Entry 5BMW (X-ray diffraction, 1.86 A resolution); this record covers chains A and B.

# Chain A (and B)
Name: Triosephosphate isomerase
From: Plasmodium falciparum
Notes: EC 5.3.1.1; chain B of this document is another copy of the same molecule, construct and numbering; everything in this record applies to it too
UniProt: Q07412 (TPIS_PLAFA); numbering as in UniProt (aligned over 1-248)
Amino-acid sequence (248 residues; numbered 1 to 248; the number before each row is that of its first residue):
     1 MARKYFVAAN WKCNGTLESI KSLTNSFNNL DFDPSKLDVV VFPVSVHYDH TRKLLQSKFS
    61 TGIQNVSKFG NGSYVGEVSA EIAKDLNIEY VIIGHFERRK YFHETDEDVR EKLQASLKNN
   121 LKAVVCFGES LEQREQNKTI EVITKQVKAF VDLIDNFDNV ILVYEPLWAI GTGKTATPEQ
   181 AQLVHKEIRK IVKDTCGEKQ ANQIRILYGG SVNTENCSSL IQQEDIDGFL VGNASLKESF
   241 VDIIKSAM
Unresolved in the structure: 1-2 (chain B: 1)
Construct notes: engineered mutation Val75 (Thr in Q07412), Val163 (Ala in Q07412)
Metal / ion sites: Na+: Tyr5, Ile221, Gln223, Ile226; Ca2+: Met248 (together with 1,2-ethanediol) (shared with Gln223(B) of chain B)
Curated features (UniProtKB/Swiss-Prot):
  - active site: His95 (Electrophile), Glu165 (Proton acceptor)
  - binding site (D-glyceraldehyde 3-phosphate): Asn10, Lys12, Gly171, Leu230, Gly232, Asn233

# How chain A and chain B interact
Residue-residue contacts - 79 pairs, chain A then chain B:
  Asn10(A) - Val75(B)
  Lys12(A) - Gly72(B)
  Lys12(A) - Ser73(B)
  Lys12(A) - Val75(B)
  Cys13(A) - Asn71(B)
  Cys13(A) - Gly72(B)  hydrogen bond (backbone-backbone)
  Cys13(A) - Tyr74(B)
  Cys13(A) - Glu77(B)  hydrogen bond (side chain-backbone)
  Cys13(A) - Ser79(B)  hydrogen bond (side chain-backbone)
  Asn14(A) - Gly72(B)  hydrogen bond (side chain-backbone)
  Asn14(A) - Ile82(B)
  Gly15(A) - Ile82(B)
  Thr16(A) - Asp85(B)
  Leu17(A) - Asp85(B)  hydrogen bond (backbone-side chain)
  Leu17(A) - Leu86(B)  hydrophobic
  Val44(A) - Glu77(B)
  Val44(A) - Val78(B)  hydrophobic
  Val44(A) - Ile82(B)  hydrophobic
  Ser45(A) - Ser45(B)  hydrogen bond
  Ser45(A) - Val46(B)
  Ser45(A) - Val78(B)
  Val46(A) - Ser45(B)
  Val46(A) - Val78(B)  hydrophobic
  Val46(A) - Ile82(B)  hydrophobic
  Val46(A) - Leu86(B)  hydrophobic
  His47(A) - Ile82(B)
  His47(A) - Leu86(B)
  Gln64(A) - Val75(B)
  Gln64(A) - Gly76(B)  hydrogen bond (side chain-backbone)
  Phe69(A) - Phe102(B)  hydrophobic
  Gly70(A) - Cys13(B)
  Asn71(A) - Cys13(B)
  Gly72(A) - Lys12(B)
  Gly72(A) - Cys13(B)  hydrogen bond (backbone-backbone)
  Gly72(A) - Asn14(B)  hydrogen bond (backbone-side chain)
  Ser73(A) - Lys12(B)
  Ser73(A) - Glu97(B)
  Ser73(A) - Tyr101(B)
  Tyr74(A) - Cys13(B)
  Tyr74(A) - Glu97(B)  hydrogen bond (backbone-side chain)
  Tyr74(A) - Tyr101(B)  hydrophobic
  Val75(A) - Asn10(B)
  Val75(A) - Lys12(B)
  Val75(A) - Gln64(B)
  Val75(A) - His95(B)
  Val75(A) - Glu97(B)  hydrogen bond (backbone-side chain)
  Val75(A) - Arg98(B)  hydrogen bond (backbone-side chain)
  Gly76(A) - Gln64(B)  hydrogen bond (backbone-side chain)
  Gly76(A) - Arg98(B)
  Glu77(A) - Cys13(B)  hydrogen bond (backbone-side chain)
  Glu77(A) - Arg98(B)  salt bridge
  Glu77(A) - Phe102(B)
  Val78(A) - Val44(B)  hydrophobic
  Val78(A) - Ser45(B)
  Val78(A) - Val46(B)  hydrophobic
  Ser79(A) - Cys13(B)  hydrogen bond (backbone-side chain)
  Ile82(A) - Cys13(B)  hydrophobic
  Ile82(A) - Asn14(B)
  Ile82(A) - Gly15(B)
  Ile82(A) - Val44(B)  hydrophobic
  Ile82(A) - Val46(B)  hydrophobic
  Ile82(A) - His47(B)
  Asp85(A) - Thr16(B)
  Asp85(A) - Leu17(B)  hydrogen bond (side chain-backbone)
  Leu86(A) - Leu17(B)  hydrophobic
  Leu86(A) - Val46(B)  hydrophobic
  Leu86(A) - His47(B)
  His95(A) - Val75(B)
  Glu97(A) - Ser73(B)
  Glu97(A) - Tyr74(B)  hydrogen bond (side chain-backbone)
  Glu97(A) - Val75(B)  hydrogen bond (side chain-backbone)
  Arg98(A) - Val75(B)  hydrogen bond (side chain-backbone)
  Arg98(A) - Gly76(B)
  Arg98(A) - Glu77(B)  salt bridge
  Tyr101(A) - Ser73(B)
  Tyr101(A) - Tyr74(B)  hydrophobic
  Phe102(A) - Phe69(B)  hydrophobic
  Phe102(A) - Glu77(B)
  His103(A) - His103(B)
Other interface residues (no listed pair), chain A (38 interface residues in all): Asp49, His50, Ile63, Asn65, Ile88, Asn233
Other interface residues (no listed pair), chain B (36 interface residues in all): Asp49, Ile63, Asn65, Gly70, Ile88

# In short
38 residues of chain A and 36 residues of chain B are in contact; the contacts include 19 hydrogen bonds and 2
salt bridges. Among the polar pairs are Glu77(A)-Arg98(B), Cys13(A)-Glu77(B) and Cys13(A)-Ser79(B).
Chain A and chain B are both Triosephosphate isomerase (Plasmodium falciparum); the structure, Crystal
structure of T75V mutant of Triosephosphate isomerase from Plasmodium falciparum, was determined by X-ray
diffraction (same publication as 4ZZ9, 5BMX, 5BNK and 5BRB).
